5XRT - chains B and D of the 6 polymer chains in the assembly; structure by X-ray diffraction, 3.15 A resolution.

== Chain B (and D) ==
Protein: Hemagglutinin
Source organism: Influenza A virus
Notes: chain D of this document is another copy of the same molecule, construct and numbering; everything in this record applies to it too
UniProt: R9XUW5 (R9XUW5_9INFA); residues 1-174 here correspond to UniProt positions 346-519 (UniProt number = residue number + 345)
Amino-acid sequence (174 residues; row label = number of the first residue in the row):
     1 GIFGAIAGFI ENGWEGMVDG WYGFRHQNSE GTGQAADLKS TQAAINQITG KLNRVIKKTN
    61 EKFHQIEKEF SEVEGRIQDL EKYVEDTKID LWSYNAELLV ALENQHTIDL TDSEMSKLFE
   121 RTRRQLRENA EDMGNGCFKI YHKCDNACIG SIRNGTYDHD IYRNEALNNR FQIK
Disulfides: Cys144-Cys148
Glycans and other covalent adducts: N-acetylglucosamine (NAG) linked to Asn154

== Interface between chain B and chain D ==
Residue-residue contacts - 50 pairs, chain B then chain D:
  Gly1(B) with Lys117(D), hydrogen bond (backbone-side chain)
  Ile2(B) with Phe3(D); Ser113(D), hydrogen bond (backbone-side chain); Lys117(D)
  Phe3(B) with Phe3(D), hydrophobic
  Gly4(B) with Lys117(D)
  Phe9(B) with Arg124(D)
  Arg76(B) with Phe70(D); Glu74(D), salt bridge; Ile77(D); Glu81(D), salt bridge
  Asp79(B) with His64(D), salt bridge; Ile66(D)
  Leu80(B) with Ile66(D), hydrophobic; Leu80(D), hydrophobic; Glu81(D)
  Tyr83(B) with Gln65(D); Ile66(D), hydrophobic; Lys68(D), hydrogen bond; Val84(D), hydrophobic; Glu85(D), hydrogen bond; Lys88(D), hydrogen bond
  Val84(B) with Val84(D), hydrophobic
  Asp86(B) with Lys62(D), salt bridge
  Thr87(B) with Lys88(D)
  Asp90(B) with Lys62(D), salt bridge
  Leu91(B) with Leu91(D), hydrophobic; Trp92(D); Asn95(D)
  Tyr94(B) with Trp92(D), hydrophobic; Asn95(D); Leu99(D)
  Glu97(B) with Arg54(D), salt bridge
  Phe119(B) with Arg124(D)
  Glu131(B) with Arg127(D), salt bridge; Glu128(D); Arg163(D), salt bridge
  Asp132(B) with Arg123(D), salt bridge; Arg124(D), salt bridge; Arg127(D)
  Gly134(B) with Arg124(D)
  Tyr141(B) with Arg127(D), hydrogen bond; Arg163(D)
  Arg170(B) with Glu128(D), salt bridge; Arg163(D), hydrogen bond (backbone-side chain)
  Phe171(B) with Leu167(D), hydrophobic
  Gln172(B) with Asn164(D)
  Ile173(B) with Asn164(D)
  Lys174(B) with Arg163(D); Asn164(D), hydrogen bond (backbone-side chain)
Other interface residues (no listed pair), chain B (34 interface residues in all): Ile77, Asn95, Ala101, Leu102, Gln105, Arg123, Met133, Lys139
Other interface residues (no listed pair), chain D (34 interface residues in all): Lys57, Gln78, Leu102, His106, Leu110, Phe171

== Overview ==
Chain B and chain D each contribute 34 residues to their interface; the contacts include 8 hydrogen bonds and
11 salt bridges. Polar pairs include Arg76(B)-Glu74(D), Arg76(B)-Glu81(D) and Asp79(B)-His64(D).
N-acetylglucosamine is covalently linked to Asn154(B).
Chain B and chain D are both Hemagglutinin (Influenza A virus); the structure, Crystal structure of
A/Minnesota/11/2010 (H3N2) influenza virus hemagglutinin, was determined by X-ray diffraction, deposited
together with 5XRS.
